PDB entry 6CD0 | X-ray diffraction, 1.74 A resolution | chains B and C of the 4 polymer chains in the assembly

# Chain B
Molecule: Serine hydroxymethyltransferase
Source organism: Medicago truncatula
Notes: EC 2.1.2.1
UniProtKB: G7ILW0 (G7ILW0_MEDTR); numbering as in UniProt (aligned over 82-533)
Amino-acid sequence (455 residues; each row starts with the number of its first residue):
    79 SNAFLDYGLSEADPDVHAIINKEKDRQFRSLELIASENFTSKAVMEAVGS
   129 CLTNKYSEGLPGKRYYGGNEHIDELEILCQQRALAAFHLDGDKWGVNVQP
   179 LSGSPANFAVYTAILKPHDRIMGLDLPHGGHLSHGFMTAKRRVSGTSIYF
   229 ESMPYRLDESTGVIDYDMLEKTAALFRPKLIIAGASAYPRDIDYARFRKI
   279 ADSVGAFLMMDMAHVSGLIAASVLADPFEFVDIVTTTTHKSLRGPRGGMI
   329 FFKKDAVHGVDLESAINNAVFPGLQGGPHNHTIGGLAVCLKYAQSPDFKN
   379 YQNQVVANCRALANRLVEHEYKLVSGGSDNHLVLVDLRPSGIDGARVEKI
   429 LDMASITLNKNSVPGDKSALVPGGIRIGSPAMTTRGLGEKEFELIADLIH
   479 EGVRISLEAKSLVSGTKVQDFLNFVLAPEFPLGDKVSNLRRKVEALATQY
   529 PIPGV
Unresolved in the structure: 79-81
Modified / non-standard residues: K318 ((2S)-2-amino-6-[[3-hydroxy-2-methyl-5-(phosphonooxymethyl)pyridin-4-yl]methylideneamino]hexanoic acid; LLP)
Differences from the reference sequence: expression tag (79-81)
What the authors report for this chain:
  - conformationally variable residues (helix shift, loop rearrangement, order/disorder transition): K133 to D151
  - binding site for acetate ion: R454
  - catalytic residues: Y144 (proposed by the authors, not directly observed)

# Chain C
Molecule: Serine hydroxymethyltransferase
Source organism: Medicago truncatula
Notes: EC 2.1.2.1
UniProtKB: G7ILW0 (G7ILW0_MEDTR); residues 82-533 here = UniProt positions 82-533
Amino-acid sequence (455 residues; row label = number of the first residue in the row):
    79 SNAFLDYGLSEADPDVHAIINKEKDRQFRSLELIASENFTSKAVMEAVGS
   129 CLTNKYSEGLPGKRYYGGNEHIDELEILCQQRALAAFHLDGDKWGVNVQP
   179 LSGSPANFAVYTAILKPHDRIMGLDLPHGGHLSHGFMTAKRRVSGTSIYF
   229 ESMPYRLDESTGVIDYDMLEKTAALFRPKLIIAGASAYPRDIDYARFRKI
   279 ADSVGAFLMMDMAHVSGLIAASVLADPFEFVDIVTTTTHKSLRGPRGGMI
   329 FFKKDAVHGVDLESAINNAVFPGLQGGPHNHTIGGLAVCLKYAQSPDFKN
   379 YQNQVVANCRALANRLVEHEYKLVSGGSDNHLVLVDLRPSGIDGARVEKI
   429 LDMASITLNKNSVPGDKSALVPGGIRIGSPAMTTRGLGEKEFELIADLIH
   479 EGVRISLEAKSLVSGTKVQDFLNFVLAPEFPLGDKVSNLRRKVEALATQY
   529 PIPGV
Unresolved in the structure: 79-81
Differences from the reference sequence: expression tag (79-81)

# How chain B and chain C interact
Contacting residue pairs - 21 pairs, chain B then chain C:
  H196(B) - H196(C)  hydrogen bond
  R198(B) - M215(C)
  R198(B) - E229(C)  salt bridge
  R198(B) - S230(C)  hydrogen bond (side chain-backbone)
  M215(B) - R198(C)
  A217(B) - R255(C)
  E229(B) - R198(C)  salt bridge
  S230(B) - R198(C)  hydrogen bond (backbone-side chain)
  M231(B) - L253(C)
  M231(B) - F254(C)  hydrophobic
  P232(B) - L253(C)
  R234(B) - L253(C)
  M246(B) - M246(C)  hydrophobic
  T250(B) - L253(C)
  L253(B) - M231(C)
  L253(B) - P232(C)
  L253(B) - R234(C)
  L253(B) - T250(C)
  F254(B) - M231(C)  hydrophobic
  F254(B) - F254(C)  hydrophobic
  R255(B) - A217(C)
Other interface residues (no listed pair), chain B (17 interface residues in all): D197, R220, K249
Other interface residues (no listed pair), chain C (18 interface residues in all): D197, R220, K249, K257

# In short
The interface between chain B and chain C involves 17 residues on one side and 18 on the other, with 3
hydrogen bonds and 2 salt bridges. Polar contacts include R198(B)-E229(C), E229(B)-R198(C) and
H196(B)-H196(C). From the paper: the catalytic residue Y144(B); a binding site for acetate ion at R454(B).
Chain B is Serine hydroxymethyltransferase and chain C is Serine hydroxymethyltransferase, both from Medicago
truncatula; the structure, Crystal structure of Medicago truncatula serine hydroxymethyltransferase 3
(MtSHMT3), PLP-internal aldimine and apo form, was determined by X-ray diffraction together with 6CCZ and 6CD1
from the same study.
